Entry 4UI0 (X-ray diffraction, 2.80 A resolution); this record covers chains A and B of the 3 polymer chains in the assembly.

[Chain A (and B)]
Molecule: Bone morphogenetic protein 2
From: Homo sapiens
Notes: fragment: c-terminal domain signaling domain, residues 283-396; chain B of this document is another copy of the same molecule, construct and numbering; everything in this record applies to it too
UniProt: P12643 (BMP2_HUMAN); residues 283-396 here = UniProt positions 283-396
Sequence (114 residues; numbered 283 to 396; the number before each row is that of its first residue):
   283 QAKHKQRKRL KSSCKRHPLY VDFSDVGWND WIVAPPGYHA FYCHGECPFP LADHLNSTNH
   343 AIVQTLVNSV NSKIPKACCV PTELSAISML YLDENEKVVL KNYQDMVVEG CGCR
Disordered / not traced: 283-292, 333-335 (chain B: 283-292)
Cystine bridges: C296-C361, C325-C393, C329-C395
Curated features (UniProtKB/Swiss-Prot):
  - glycosylation: N338 (N-linked (GlcNAc...) (high mannose) asparagine)
  - natural variant: C329 to R396 (deletion: In SSFSC1)
  - mutagenesis: L333 (L333P: Complete loss of type I receptor binding)

[Interface between chain A and chain B]
Inter-chain disulfides: C360(A)-C360(B)
Residue-residue contacts (50):
  L301(A) with I356(B), hydrophobic
  V303(A) with V345(B), hydrophobic; V349(B), hydrophobic
  D307(A) with V352(B)
  V308(A) with L348(B), hydrophobic; V349(B), hydrophobic
  W310(A) with V345(B), hydrophobic; L348(B)
  Y320(A) with V345(B)
  A322(A) with H342(B), hydrogen bond (backbone-side chain)
  F323(A) with H342(B), hydrogen bond (backbone-side chain)
  Y324(A) with Q346(B); P357(B)
  H326(A) with P357(B)
  N341(A) with Q386(B), hydrogen bond (side chain-backbone); D387(B); M388(B)
  H342(A) with A322(B), hydrogen bond (side chain-backbone); F323(B), hydrogen bond (side chain-backbone); L366(B); D387(B), hydrogen bond (backbone-backbone); M388(B); V390(B)
  V345(A) with V303(B), hydrophobic; W310(B), hydrophobic; Y320(B)
  Q346(A) with Y324(B)
  L348(A) with V308(B), hydrophobic; W310(B)
  V349(A) with V303(B), hydrophobic
  V352(A) with D307(B)
  I356(A) with L301(B), hydrophobic; Y324(B), hydrophobic
  P357(A) with Y324(B); H326(B)
  C360(A) with C360(B), disulfide; V362(B), hydrophobic
  V362(A) with C360(B), hydrophobic; V362(B), hydrophobic; R396(B)
  P363(A) with R396(B)
  L366(A) with H342(B)
  Q386(A) with N341(B), hydrogen bond (backbone-side chain)
  D387(A) with N341(B); H342(B), hydrogen bond (backbone-backbone)
  M388(A) with N341(B); H342(B)
  V390(A) with H342(B)
  R396(A) with V362(B); P363(B)
Interface residues without a listed pair, chain A (32 interface residues in all): T340, I344, Y385, V389
Interface residues without a listed pair, chain B (32 interface residues in all): T340, I344, Y385, V389

[Summary]
Chain A and chain B each contribute 32 residues to their interface, with 1 disulfide bond and 8 hydrogen
bonds. Among the polar pairs are A322(A)-H342(B), F323(A)-H342(B) and N341(A)-Q386(B). Curated annotation
(UniProt) lists one mutagenesis site on chain A.
Both chains are Bone morphogenetic protein 2 (Homo sapiens). Entry 4UI0 (Crystal structure of the human
RGMB-BMP2 complex, crystal form 2) was determined by X-ray diffraction (same publication as 4UHY, 4UI1 and
4UI2).
